PDB entry 7UPI | electron microscopy, 2.89 A resolution | chains B and C of the 3 polymer chains in the assembly

Chain B:
Molecule: Serine/threonine-protein phosphatase PP1-alpha catalytic subunit
Source organism: Homo sapiens
Notes: EC 3.1.3.16
UniProt: P62136 (PP1A_HUMAN); residues 1-330 here = UniProt positions 1-330
Sequence (331 residues; numbered 0 to 330; the number before each row is that of its first residue; numbering starts at 0):
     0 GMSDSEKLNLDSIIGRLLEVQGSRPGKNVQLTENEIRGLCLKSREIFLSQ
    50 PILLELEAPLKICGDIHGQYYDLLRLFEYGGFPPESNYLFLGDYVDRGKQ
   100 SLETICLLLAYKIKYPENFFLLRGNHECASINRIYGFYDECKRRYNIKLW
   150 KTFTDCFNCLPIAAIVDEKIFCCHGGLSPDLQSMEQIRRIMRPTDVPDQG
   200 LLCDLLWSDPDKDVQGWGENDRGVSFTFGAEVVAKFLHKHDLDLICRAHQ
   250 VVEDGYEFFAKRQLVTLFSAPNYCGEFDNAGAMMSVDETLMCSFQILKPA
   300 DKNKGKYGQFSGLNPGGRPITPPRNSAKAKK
Not modelled in the structure: 0-6, 300-330
Differences from the reference sequence: expression tag (0)
Ion coordination: Mn2+ site 1: Asp64, His66, Asp92; Mn2+ site 2: Asp92, Asn124, His173, His248
From the paper describing this entry:
  - disease-associated variants - P50R (14.7-fold): increased binding to Leucine-rich repeat protein SHOC-2 (chain C)

Chain C:
Molecule: Leucine-rich repeat protein SHOC-2
Source organism: Homo sapiens
UniProt: Q9UQ13 (SHOC2_HUMAN); residues 1-582 here = UniProt positions 1-582
Sequence (583 residues; numbered 0 to 582; the number before each row is that of its first residue; numbering starts at 0):
     0 GMSSSLGKEKDSKEKDPKVPSAKEREKEAKASGGFGKESKEKEPKTKGKD
    50 AKDGKKDSSAAQPGVAFSVDNTIKRPNPAPGTRKKSSNAEVIKELNKCRE
   100 ENSMRLDLSKRSIHILPSSIKELTQLTELYLYSNKLQSLPAEVGCLVNLM
   150 TLALSENSLTSLPDSLDNLKKLRMLDLRHNKLREIPSVVYRLDSLTTLYL
   200 RFNRITTVEKDIKNLSKLSMLSIRENKIKQLPAEIGELCNLITLDVAHNQ
   250 LEHLPKEIGNCTQITNLDLQHNELLDLPDTIGNLSSLSRLGLRYNRLSAI
   300 PRSLAKCSALEELNLENNNISTLPESLLSSLVKLNSLTLARNCFQLYPVG
   350 GPSQFSTIYSLNMEHNRINKIPFGIFSRAKVLSKLNMKDNQLTSLPLDFG
   400 TWTSMVELNLATNQLTKIPEDVSGLVSLEVLILSNNLLKKLPHGLGNLRK
   450 LRELDLEENKLESLPNEIAYLKDLQKLVLTNNQLTTLPRGIGHLTNLTHL
   500 GLGENLLTHLPEEIGTLENLEELYLNDNPNLHSLPFELALCSKLSIMSIE
   550 NCPLSHLPPQIVAGGPSFIIQFLKMQGPYRAMV
Not modelled in the structure: 0-63, 78-86, 578-582
Differences from the reference sequence: expression tag (0)
From the paper describing this entry:
  - disease-associated variants - M173I: increased binding to Ras-related protein M-Ras
  - disease-associated variants - G63R, M173I, M173V, Q249K, Q269R, T411A: increased growth
  - mutagenesis - G63H, G63K, S67F, S67I, S67V, S67W, M173L, M173V: increased growth
  - mutagenesis - Y131E, R223F, E457K: decreased signaling
  - disease-associated variants - G63R: increased binding to Serine/threonine-protein phosphatase PP1-alpha catalytic subunit (chain B)
  - disease-associated variants - G63R, T411A: increased signaling
  - mutagenesis - N434D: increased binding to MRAS/PP1C
  - disease-associated variants - Q249K (-22.67 kcal/mol): increased binding to Serine/threonine-protein phosphatase PP1-alpha catalytic subunit (chain B) (from molecular simulation)
  - disease-associated variants - M173I: unchanged binding to Serine/threonine-protein phosphatase PP1-alpha catalytic subunit (chain B)
  - mutagenesis - Y131E, R223F, E457K: decreased binding to SMP complex
  - disease-associated variants - T411A: increased binding to complex member

How chain B and chain C interact:
Residue-residue contacts (38):
  Arg36(B) with Asp388(C), salt bridge
  Arg43(B) with Tyr293(C), hydrogen bond; Arg340(C)
  Glu44(B) with Asn316(C)
  Leu47(B) with His270(C); Tyr293(C), hydrophobic
  Glu54(B) with Arg203(C), salt bridge
  Glu56(B) with Arg182(C), salt bridge
  Lys141(B) with Glu503(C), salt bridge
  Lys147(B) with Thr411(C)
  Lys150(B) with Asn434(C)
  Glu167(B) with Lys180(C), salt bridge; Arg203(C), salt bridge
  Lys168(B) with Val64(C)
  Glu184(B) with Glu155(C); His178(C)
  Arg187(B) with His178(C), hydrogen bond; Phe201(C)
  Arg188(B) with Glu155(C), salt bridge
  Asp242(B) with Val64(C); Pro75(C)
  Leu243(B) with Phe66(C), hydrophobic
  Phe257(B) with Phe66(C), hydrophobic
  Lys260(B) with Pro75(C); Asn76(C)
  Arg261(B) with Phe66(C); Lys73(C); Pro75(C)
  Gln262(B) with Pro77(C)
  Leu289(B) with Val64(C); Ala65(C), hydrogen bond (backbone-backbone)
  Met290(B) with Ala65(C); Ser67(C)
  Cys291(B) with Ala65(C), hydrogen bond (backbone-backbone); Phe66(C); Ser67(C), hydrogen bond (backbone-backbone)
  Phe293(B) with Phe66(C), hydrophobic; Val68(C), hydrophobic
Other interface residues (no listed pair), chain B (32 interface residues in all): Leu40, Tyr137, Ile146, Asp154, Ile169, Lys238, Asp240, Tyr255
Other interface residues (no listed pair), chain C (29 interface residues in all): Ile72, Arg74, Lys134, Gln136, Glu456, Glu457
The authors on this interface:
  - specific contacts: Glu155(C)-Arg188(B) (salt bridge), Arg182(C)-Glu56(B) (salt bridge), Arg203(C)-Glu167(B) (salt bridge), Arg203(C)-Glu54(B) (salt bridge), Asp388(C)-Lys147(B), Thr411(C)-Lys147(B), Asn434(C)-Lys150(B)
  - interface residues, chain C: Val64(C), Ala65(C), Phe66(C), His178(C), Arg203(C), Tyr293(C), Asn316(C)

Summary:
32 residues of chain B and 29 residues of chain C are in contact; the contacts include 5 hydrogen bonds and 7
salt bridges. Among the polar pairs are Arg36(B)-Asp388(C), Glu54(B)-Arg203(C) and Glu56(B)-Arg182(C). The
paper describes salt bridges between Glu155(C) and Arg188(B), Arg182(C) and Glu56(B) and Arg203(C) and
Glu167(B) among others; contacts between Asp388(C) and Lys147(B), Thr411(C) and Lys147(B) and Asn434(C) and
Lys150(B). From the paper: G63R, M173I and M173V of chain C, among others, increase growth; interface residues
Val64(C), Ala65(C) and Phe66(C) among others; 18 substitutions were tested in all.
Here chain B is Serine/threonine-protein phosphatase PP1-alpha catalytic subunit and chain C is Leucine-rich
repeat protein SHOC-2, both from Homo sapiens. Entry 7UPI (Cryo-EM structure of SHOC2-PP1c-MRAS
holophosphatase complex) was determined by electron microscopy together with 7T7A from the same study.
